PDB entry 8Z69 | X-ray diffraction, 1.77 A resolution | chains A and D of the 4 polymer chains in the assembly

[Chain A (and D)]
Name: Brd2_human
From: Homo sapiens
Notes: chain D of this document is another copy of the same molecule, construct and numbering; everything in this record applies to it too
UniProtKB: P25440 (BRD2_HUMAN), isoform P25440-4; residues 344-455 here correspond to UniProt positions 224-335 (UniProt number = residue number - 120)
Sequence (136 residues; row label = number of the first residue in the row):
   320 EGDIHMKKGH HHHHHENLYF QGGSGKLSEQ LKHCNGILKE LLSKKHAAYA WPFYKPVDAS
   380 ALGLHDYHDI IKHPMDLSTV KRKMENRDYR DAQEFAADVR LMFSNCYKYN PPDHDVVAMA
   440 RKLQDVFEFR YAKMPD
Not modelled in the structure: 320-345, 455
Construct notes: expression tag (320-343)
Residues lining bound ligands: A1L0Y (7-(2-(4-fluoro-2,6-dimethylphenoxy)-5-(2-hydroxypropan-2-yl)phenyl)-5-methyl-2-(2-phenyl-1H-imidazol-5-yl)furo[3,2-c]pyridin-4(5H)-one): Trp-370, Pro-371, Phe-372, Pro-375, Val-376, Asp-377, Leu-381, Leu-383, Cys-425, Tyr-428, Asn-429, His-433, Asp-434, Val-435, Met-438

[Chain A / chain D interface]
Residue-residue contacts (12):
  Lys-363(A) with Gly-382(D), hydrogen bond (side chain-backbone)
  Ala-366(A) with Leu-381(D)
  Trp-370(A) with Trp-370(D), hydrophobic; Leu-381(D), hydrophobic
  Tyr-373(A) with Ala-380(D), hydrogen bond (side chain-backbone)
  Lys-374(A) with Asp-377(D), salt bridge
  Asp-377(A) with Lys-374(D), salt bridge
  Ala-380(A) with Tyr-373(D), hydrogen bond (backbone-side chain)
  Leu-381(A) with Ala-366(D); Trp-370(D), hydrophobic
  Gly-382(A) with Lys-363(D), hydrogen bond (backbone-side chain)
  His-384(A) with Lys-363(D)
Other interface residues (no listed pair), chain A (11 interface residues in all): Leu-361
Other interface residues (no listed pair), chain D (11 interface residues in all): Leu-361, His-384

[In short]
Chain A and chain D each contribute 11 residues to their interface; the contacts include 4 hydrogen bonds and
2 salt bridges. Among the polar pairs are Lys-374(A)/Asp-377(D), Lys-363(A)/Gly-382(D) and
Tyr-373(A)/Ala-380(D). Ligands of chain A: compound A1L0Y.
Both chains are Brd2_human (Homo sapiens). Entry 8Z69 (Crystal Structure of the second bromodomain of human
BRD2 BD2 in complex with the inhibitor Y13195) was determined by X-ray diffraction (same publication as 8ZM8,
8ZMB and 8ZMQ).
